6IYR - chain A; structure by X-ray diffraction, 2.05 A resolution.

== Chain A ==
Name: Type I modular polyketide synthase
From: Streptomyces albus subsp. albus
UniProtKB: H1ZZT7 (H1ZZT7_9ACTN); residues -10 to 439 here correspond to UniProt positions 480-929 (UniProt number = residue number + 490)
Amino-acid sequence (471 residues; each row starts with the number of its first residue; numbers below 1 keep their minus sign (Met-31 is residue -31)):
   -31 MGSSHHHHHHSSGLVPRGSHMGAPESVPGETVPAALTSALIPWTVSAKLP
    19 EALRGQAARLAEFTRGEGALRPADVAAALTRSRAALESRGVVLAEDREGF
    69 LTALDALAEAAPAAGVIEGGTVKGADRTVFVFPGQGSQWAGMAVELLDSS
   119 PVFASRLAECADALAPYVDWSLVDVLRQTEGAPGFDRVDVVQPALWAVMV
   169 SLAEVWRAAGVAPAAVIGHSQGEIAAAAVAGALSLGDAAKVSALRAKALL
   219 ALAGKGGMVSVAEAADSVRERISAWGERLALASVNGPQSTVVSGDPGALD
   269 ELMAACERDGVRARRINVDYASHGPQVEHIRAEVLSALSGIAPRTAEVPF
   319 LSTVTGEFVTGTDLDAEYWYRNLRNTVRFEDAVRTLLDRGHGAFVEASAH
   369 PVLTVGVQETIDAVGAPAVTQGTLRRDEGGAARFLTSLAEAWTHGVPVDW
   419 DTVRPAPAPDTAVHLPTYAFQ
Not modelled in the structure: -31 to 0, 424-439
Construct notes: initiating methionine (-31); expression tag (-30 to -11)
What the authors report for this chain:
  - catalytic residues: Ser188, His291
  - binding site for phosphate ion: Ser188, Gln189, Arg213, Tyr288, Ser290, His291
  - binding site for phosphate ion: Gln103, Gln160, Leu217, Leu341 (from molecular simulation)
  - mutagenesis - V156I/L217F/M226V/Y288V/L341A, Y288V (2.6-fold): increased catalytic activity on EMCoA
  - mutagenesis - Y288V (>20-fold): decreased catalytic activity on MCoA
  - mutagenesis - Q189I/L217M/Y288H/S290F/L341V: increased catalytic activity on MCoA
  - specificity-determining residues: Tyr288 to His291

== Overview ==
The paper reports catalytic residues Ser188 and His291; V156I/L217F/M226V/Y288V/L341A and Y288V increase
catalytic activity on EMCoA.
Chain A is Type I modular polyketide synthase (Streptomyces albus subsp. albus); the structure, Crystal
Structure of the acyltransferase domain from module 8 of the salinomycin polyketide synthase, was determined
by X-ray diffraction together with 6IYO and 6IYT from the same study.
